8AT5 - chains A and C of the 4 polymer chains in the assembly; structure by electron microscopy, 2.90 A resolution.

Chain A:
Name: Capsid protein VP1
From: Human coxsackievirus A9 (strain Griggs)
UniProt: P21404 (POLG_CXA9); residues 1-299 here correspond to UniProt positions 569-867 (UniProt number = residue number + 568)
Amino-acid sequence (299 residues; numbered 1 to 299; the number before each row is that of its first residue):
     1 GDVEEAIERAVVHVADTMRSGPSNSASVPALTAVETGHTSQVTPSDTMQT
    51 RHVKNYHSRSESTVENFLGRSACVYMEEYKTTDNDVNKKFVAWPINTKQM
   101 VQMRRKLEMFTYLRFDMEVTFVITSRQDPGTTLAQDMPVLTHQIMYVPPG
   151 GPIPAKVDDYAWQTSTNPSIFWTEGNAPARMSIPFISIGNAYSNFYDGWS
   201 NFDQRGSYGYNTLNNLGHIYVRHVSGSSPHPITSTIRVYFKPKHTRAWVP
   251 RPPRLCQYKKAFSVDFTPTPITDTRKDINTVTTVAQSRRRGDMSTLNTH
Disordered / not traced: 8-10, 284-299
Construct notes: variant Val11 (Arg579 in P21404), Val12 (Cys580 in P21404), His13 (Thr581 in P21404), Ser20 (Thr588 in P21404), Asn84 (Lys652 in P21404), Asp85 (His653 in P21404), His142 (Arg710 in P21404)
Swiss-Prot annotation at these positions:
  - motif: Arg290 to Asp292 (Cell attachment site)
  - site: His299 (Cleavage)

Chain C:
Name: Capsid protein VP3
From: Human coxsackievirus A9 (strain Griggs)
UniProt: P21404 (POLG_CXA9); residues 1-238 here correspond to UniProt positions 331-568 (UniProt number = residue number + 330)
Amino-acid sequence (238 residues; numbered 1 to 238; the number before each row is that of its first residue):
     1 GLPTMNTPGSTQFLTSDDFQSPCALPQFDVTPSMNIPGEVKNLMEIAEVD
    51 SVVPVNNVQDTTDQMEMFRIPVTINAPLQQQVFGLRLQPGLDSVFKHTLL
   101 GEILNYYAHWSGSMKLTFVFCGSAMATGKFLIAYSPPGANPPKTRKDAML
   151 GTHIIWDIGLQSSCVLCVPWISQTHYRLVQQDEYTSAGYVTCWYQTGMIV
   201 PPGTPNSSSIMCFASACNDFSVRMLRDTPFISQDNKLQ
Swiss-Prot annotation at these positions:
  - region: Lys236 to Gln238 (Amphipathic alpha-helix)

Interface between chain A and chain C:
Residue-residue contacts (144; chain A residue first):
  Ala15(A) - Asn218(C)
  Ala30(A) - Ile154(C)  hydrophobic
  Ala30(A) - Cys164(C)
  Ala30(A) - Val165(C)  hydrogen bond (backbone-backbone)
  Leu31(A) - Ser163(C)
  Thr32(A) - Gln161(C)
  Thr32(A) - Ser162(C)
  Thr32(A) - Ser163(C)  hydrogen bond (backbone-backbone)
  Thr32(A) - Val165(C)
  Val34(A) - Thr117(C)
  Val34(A) - Ser163(C)
  Glu35(A) - Ser162(C)  hydrogen bond
  Thr39(A) - Glu48(C)
  Thr39(A) - Asp50(C)  hydrogen bond
  Ser40(A) - Lys115(C)  hydrogen bond (backbone-side chain)
  Ser40(A) - Val165(C)
  Gln41(A) - Lys115(C)
  Val42(A) - Lys115(C)
  Val42(A) - Val165(C)  hydrophobic
  Thr43(A) - Cys167(C)
  Pro44(A) - Cys167(C)
  Met48(A) - Cys167(C)
  Met48(A) - Pro169(C)  hydrophobic
  His57(A) - Ser111(C)
  His57(A) - His175(C)
  His57(A) - Tyr176(C)
  Arg59(A) - Asn42(C)
  Arg59(A) - Met44(C)
  Arg59(A) - Glu48(C)  salt bridge
  Arg59(A) - Cys217(C)
  Arg59(A) - Asn218(C)  hydrogen bond (side chain-backbone)
  Arg59(A) - Phe220(C)  hydrogen bond (side chain-backbone)
  Glu61(A) - Tyr107(C)  hydrogen bond (backbone-side chain)
  Glu61(A) - Arg223(C)
  Glu61(A) - Met224(C)  hydrogen bond (side chain-backbone)
  Glu61(A) - Leu225(C)
  Ser62(A) - Asn42(C)
  Ser62(A) - Leu43(C)  hydrogen bond (backbone-backbone)
  Ser62(A) - Tyr107(C)
  Ser62(A) - Val222(C)
  Thr63(A) - Lys41(C)
  Thr63(A) - Asn42(C)  hydrogen bond (backbone-side chain)
  Val64(A) - Val40(C)
  Val64(A) - Lys41(C)  hydrogen bond (backbone-backbone)
  Val64(A) - Leu43(C)  hydrophobic
  Asn66(A) - Leu225(C)
  Phe67(A) - Tyr107(C)
  Phe67(A) - Leu225(C)  hydrophobic
  Arg70(A) - Ser16(C)
  Arg70(A) - Leu225(C)
  Ser71(A) - Thr15(C)  hydrogen bond (side chain-backbone)
  Met76(A) - Lys236(C)  hydrogen bond (backbone-side chain)
  Lys98(A) - Leu237(C)
  Gln99(A) - Leu237(C)
  Val101(A) - Ile231(C)  hydrophobic
  Val101(A) - Gln233(C)  hydrogen bond (backbone-side chain)
  Val101(A) - Leu237(C)  hydrophobic
  Gln102(A) - Asp227(C)
  Arg104(A) - Leu237(C)
  Arg105(A) - Glu102(C)  salt bridge
  Arg105(A) - Tyr106(C)
  Arg105(A) - Phe230(C)
  Arg105(A) - Ile231(C)
  Met109(A) - Ile103(C)  hydrophobic
  Phe110(A) - Val40(C)  hydrophobic
  Arg114(A) - Thr31(C)  hydrogen bond (side chain-backbone)
  Arg114(A) - Pro32(C)
  Arg114(A) - Ser33(C)
  Glu118(A) - Phe19(C)
  Glu118(A) - Ser21(C)  hydrogen bond
  Thr120(A) - Phe13(C)
  Pro168(A) - Ala24(C)
  Ala177(A) - Thr11(C)
  Pro178(A) - Thr11(C)
  Pro178(A) - Phe13(C)  hydrophobic
  Arg180(A) - Phe13(C)
  Arg180(A) - Asp17(C)  salt bridge
  Arg180(A) - Ser21(C)
  Met181(A) - Ser21(C)
  Met181(A) - Pro22(C)
  Ser182(A) - Ser21(C)  hydrogen bond
  Ser182(A) - Pro22(C)  hydrogen bond (backbone-backbone)
  Ser182(A) - Cys23(C)
  Ser182(A) - Ala24(C)  hydrogen bond (backbone-backbone)
  Ile183(A) - Ala24(C)  hydrophobic
  Pro184(A) - Cys23(C)
  Pro184(A) - Phe28(C)  hydrophobic
  Phe185(A) - Phe28(C)
  Phe185(A) - Val30(C)
  Ser187(A) - Thr31(C)  hydrogen bond (backbone-side chain)
  Ile188(A) - Thr31(C)
  Gly189(A) - Thr31(C)
  Asn190(A) - Thr31(C)
  Asn190(A) - Pro32(C)  hydrogen bond (side chain-backbone)
  Lys241(A) - Asp17(C)
  Arg246(A) - Ser33(C)
  Arg246(A) - Glu39(C)  salt bridge
  Ala247(A) - Glu39(C)
  Ala247(A) - Val40(C)  hydrogen bond (backbone-backbone)
  Trp248(A) - Ile36(C)  hydrogen bond (side chain-backbone)
  Trp248(A) - Gly38(C)
  Trp248(A) - Glu39(C)
  Val249(A) - Pro37(C)
  Val249(A) - Gly38(C)  hydrogen bond (backbone-backbone)
  Pro250(A) - Ile46(C)  hydrophobic
  Pro253(A) - Glu102(C)
  Leu255(A) - His97(C)
  Gln257(A) - Phe230(C)
  Gln257(A) - Ile231(C)
  Gln257(A) - Ser232(C)  hydrogen bond (side chain-backbone)
  Tyr258(A) - Leu237(C)  hydrophobic
  Lys260(A) - Gln238(C)
  Ala261(A) - Leu237(C)
  Ala261(A) - Gln238(C)  hydrogen bond (backbone-backbone)
  Pro270(A) - Gln64(C)
  Ile271(A) - Gln64(C)  hydrogen bond (backbone-side chain)
  Ile271(A) - His97(C)
  Thr272(A) - Asn57(C)
  Thr272(A) - Ser93(C)  hydrogen bond (side chain-backbone)
  Thr272(A) - His97(C)
  Asp273(A) - Asn57(C)
  Asp273(A) - Ser93(C)
  Asp273(A) - Lys96(C)  salt bridge
  Thr274(A) - Gln59(C)
  Arg275(A) - Val55(C)  hydrogen bond (side chain-backbone)
  Arg275(A) - Asn57(C)  hydrogen bond (backbone-backbone)
  Arg275(A) - Val58(C)
  Arg275(A) - Gln59(C)  hydrogen bond (backbone-backbone)
  Arg275(A) - Gly84(C)  hydrogen bond (side chain-backbone)
  Lys276(A) - Val58(C)
  Lys276(A) - Gln59(C)
  Ile278(A) - Asn56(C)
  Ile278(A) - Val58(C)
  Ile278(A) - Ile70(C)  hydrophobic
  Ile278(A) - Val82(C)
  Ile278(A) - Phe83(C)  hydrophobic
  Ile278(A) - Gly84(C)  hydrogen bond (backbone-backbone)
  Asn279(A) - Gln81(C)
  Asn279(A) - Phe83(C)
  Val281(A) - Leu85(C)
  Val281(A) - Arg86(C)  hydrogen bond (backbone-side chain)
  Val281(A) - Pro141(C)  hydrophobic
  Val281(A) - Tyr189(C)  hydrophobic
  Thr283(A) - Arg86(C)
Interface residues without a listed pair, chain A (91 interface residues in all): Val14, Ala33, Thr47, Asn55, Ser58, Tyr75, Met100, Lys106, Tyr112, Val122, Ile186, Ala191, Tyr239, Pro252, Arg254, Cys256, Lys259, Phe262, Asp277, Thr280
Interface residues without a listed pair, chain C (96 interface residues in all): Asp18, Leu25, Met34, Val49, Pro54, Met67, Phe68, Pro71, Val94, Leu99, Ser113, Val119, Thr152, Trp156, Asp157, Ser215, Asp219, Ser221, Thr228

In short:
Chain A and chain C form an interface of 91 and 96 residues respectively; the contacts include 35 hydrogen
bonds and 5 salt bridges. Among the polar pairs are Arg59(A)-Glu48(C), Arg105(A)-Glu102(C) and
Arg180(A)-Asp17(C).
Here chain A is Capsid protein VP1 and chain C is Capsid protein VP3, both from Human coxsackievirus A9
(strain Griggs). Entry 8AT5 (native Coxsackievirus A9) was determined by electron microscopy, deposited
together with 8AW6 and 8AXX.
